Entry 3JBQ (electron microscopy, 11.00 A resolution (very low resolution: no residue pairs are listed; an interface is given only as per-side residue counts)); this record covers chains L and H of the 12 polymer chains in the assembly.

# Chain L
Name: IgG1-kappa 2E8 light chain
From: Mus musculus
Notes: fragment: Fab
Sequence (214 residues; each row starts with the number of its first residue):
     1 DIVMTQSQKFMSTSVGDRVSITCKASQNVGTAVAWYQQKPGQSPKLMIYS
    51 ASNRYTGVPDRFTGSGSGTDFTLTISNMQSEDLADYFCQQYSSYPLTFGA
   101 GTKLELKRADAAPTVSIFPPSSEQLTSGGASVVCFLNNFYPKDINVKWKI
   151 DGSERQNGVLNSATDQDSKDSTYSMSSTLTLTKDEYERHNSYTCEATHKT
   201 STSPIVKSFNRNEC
Cystine bridges: Cys23-Cys88, Cys134-Cys194

# Chain H
Name: IgG1-kappa 2E8 heavy chain
From: Mus musculus
Notes: fragment: Fab
Sequence (220 residues; numbered 1 to 214 plus 6 insertion-coded residues; the number before each row is that of its first residue; a row labelled like 82A-82C holds insertion residues (82A, then the next letters in order)):
     1 EVQLQQSGAEVVRSGASVKLSCTASGFNIKDYYIHWVKQRPEKGLEWIGW
    51 IDEIGDTEYVPKFQGKATMTADTSSNTAYLQL
82A-82C SSL
    83 TSEDTAVYYCNAGHDYDR
100A-100C GRF
   101 PYWGQGTLVTVSAAKTTPPSVYPLAPGSAAQTNSMVTLGCLVKGYFPEPV
   151 TVTWNSGSLSSGVHTFPAVLQSDLYTLSSSVTVPSSTWPSETVTCNVAHP
   201 ASSTKVDKKIVPRD
Not modelled in the structure: 82A-82C, 100A-100C
Cystine bridges: Cys22-Cys92, Cys140-Cys195

# Interface between chain L and chain H
At this resolution (11 A) residue pairs are not listed: 62 residues of chain L and 57 of chain H lie at the interface.

# In short
62 residues of chain L and 57 residues of chain H are in contact.
Here chain L is IgG1-kappa 2E8 light chain and chain H is IgG1-kappa 2E8 heavy chain, both from Mus musculus.
Entry 3JBQ (Domain Organization and Conformational Plasticity of the G Protein Effector, PDE6) was determined
by electron microscopy (same publication as 3JAB).
